Entry 9FIA (electron microscopy, 3.29 A resolution); this record covers chains HJ and bK of the 69 polymer chains in the assembly.

[Chain HJ]
Protein: 30S ribosomal protein S5, putative
Source organism: Toxoplasma gondii
UniProtKB: S8F5G8 (S8F5G8_TOXGM); residues -266 to 873 here correspond to UniProt positions 1-1140 (UniProt number = residue number + 267)
Chain sequence (1140 residues; each row starts with the number of its first residue; numbers below 1 keep their minus sign (Met-266 is residue -266)):
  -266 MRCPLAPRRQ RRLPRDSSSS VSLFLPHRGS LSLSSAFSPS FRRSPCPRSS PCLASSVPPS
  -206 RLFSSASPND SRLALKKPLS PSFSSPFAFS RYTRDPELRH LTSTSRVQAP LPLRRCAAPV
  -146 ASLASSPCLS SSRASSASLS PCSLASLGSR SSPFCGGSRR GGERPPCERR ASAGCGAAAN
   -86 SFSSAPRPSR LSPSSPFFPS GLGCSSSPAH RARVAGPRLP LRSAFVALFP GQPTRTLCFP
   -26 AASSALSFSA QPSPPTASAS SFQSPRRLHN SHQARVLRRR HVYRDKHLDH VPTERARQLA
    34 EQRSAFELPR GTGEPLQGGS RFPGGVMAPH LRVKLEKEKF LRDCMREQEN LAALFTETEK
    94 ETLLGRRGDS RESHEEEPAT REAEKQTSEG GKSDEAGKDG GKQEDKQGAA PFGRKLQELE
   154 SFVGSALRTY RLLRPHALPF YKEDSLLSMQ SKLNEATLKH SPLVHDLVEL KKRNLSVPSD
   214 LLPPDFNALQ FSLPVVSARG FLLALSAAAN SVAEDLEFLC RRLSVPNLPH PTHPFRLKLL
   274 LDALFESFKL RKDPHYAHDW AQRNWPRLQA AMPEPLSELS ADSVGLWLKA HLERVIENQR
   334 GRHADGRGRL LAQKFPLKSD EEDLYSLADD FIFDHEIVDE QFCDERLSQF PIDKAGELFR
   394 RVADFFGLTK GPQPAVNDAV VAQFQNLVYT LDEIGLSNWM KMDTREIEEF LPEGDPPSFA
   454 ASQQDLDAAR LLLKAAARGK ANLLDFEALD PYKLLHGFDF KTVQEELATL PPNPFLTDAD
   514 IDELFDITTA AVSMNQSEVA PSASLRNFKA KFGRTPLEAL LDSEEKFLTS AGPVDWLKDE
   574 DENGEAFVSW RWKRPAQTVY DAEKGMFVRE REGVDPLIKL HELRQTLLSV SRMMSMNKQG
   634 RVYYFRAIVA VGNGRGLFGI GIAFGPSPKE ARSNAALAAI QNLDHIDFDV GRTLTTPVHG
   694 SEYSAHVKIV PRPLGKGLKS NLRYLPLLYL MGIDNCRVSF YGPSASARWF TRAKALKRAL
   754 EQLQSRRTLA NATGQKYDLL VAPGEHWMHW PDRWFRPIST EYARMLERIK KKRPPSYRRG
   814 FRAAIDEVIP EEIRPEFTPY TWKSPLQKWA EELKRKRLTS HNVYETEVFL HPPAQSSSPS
Not modelled in the structure: -266 to 0, 41-61, 99-589, 868-873

[Chain bK]
Molecule: RNA5
Source organism: Toxoplasma gondii
Sequence (83 nucleotides; each row starts with the number of its first residue):
     1 ACAGUUACCG UAGCUGUAGA UGAAUGCUAA UUAUAGAGUA UAUCUCCUAU GACACUGCAU
    61 AACAUAUAAA UGCUCCUUCC GCC
Not modelled in the structure: 67-83

[Interface between chain HJ and chain bK]
Contacting residue pairs - 26 pairs, chain HJ then chain bK:
  Arg625(HJ) with A7(bK), phosphate contact; C8(bK), phosphate contact
  Met626(HJ) with A7(bK), phosphate contact; C8(bK), sugar contact
  Met627(HJ) with U6(bK), base contact; A7(bK), sugar contact; C8(bK), hydrogen bond to the phosphate
  Tyr696(HJ) with G10(bK), sugar contact; U11(bK), phosphate contact
  Ser697(HJ) with U11(bK), hydrogen bond to the phosphate
  Asn714(HJ) with C2(bK), sugar contact
  Arg716(HJ) with C2(bK), sugar contact; A3(bK), salt bridge to the phosphate
  Tyr717(HJ) with A3(bK), hydrogen bond to the phosphate
  Ser732(HJ) with A1(bK), hydrogen bond to the phosphate
  Phe733(HJ) with C2(bK), phosphate contact
  Tyr734(HJ) with A1(bK), hydrogen bond to the phosphate
  Ala738(HJ) with G13(bK), base contact
  Ser739(HJ) with U11(bK), hydrogen bond to the phosphate
  Ala740(HJ) with G10(bK), base contact
  Arg741(HJ) with C9(bK), phosphate contact
  Trp742(HJ) with G4(bK), hydrogen bond to the phosphate; U5(bK), base contact
  Thr744(HJ) with C9(bK), phosphate contact
  Arg745(HJ) with G10(bK), salt bridge to the phosphate; U11(bK), salt bridge to the phosphate
Interface residues without a listed pair, chain HJ (22 interface residues in all): Tyr636, Arg639, Arg730, Ser737
Interface residues without a listed pair, chain bK (13 interface residues in all): A12

[In short]
Chain HJ and chain bK form an interface of 22 and 13 residues respectively; the contacts include 7 hydrogen
bonds and 3 salt bridges. Polar pairs include Met627(HJ)-C8(bK), Ser697(HJ)-U11(bK) and Tyr717(HJ)-A3(bK).
Here chain HJ is 30S ribosomal protein S5, putative and chain bK is RNA5, both from Toxoplasma gondii. Entry
9FIA (SSU(body) structure derived from the SSU sample of the mitoribosome from T. gondii) was determined by
electron microscopy together with 9FI8 from the same study.
